PDB entry 8XCJ | electron microscopy, 2.98 A resolution | chains A and B of the 6 polymer chains in the assembly

[Chain A (and B)]
Protein: Maltoporin
Source organism: Shigella sonnei
Notes: chain B of this document is another copy of the same molecule, construct and numbering; everything in this record applies to it too
UniProtKB: A0A0I1R9L6 (A0A0I1R9L6_SHISO); residues 0-421 here correspond to UniProt positions 25-446 (UniProt number = residue number + 25)
Amino-acid sequence (422 residues; numbered 0 to 421; the number before each row is that of its first residue; numbering starts at 0):
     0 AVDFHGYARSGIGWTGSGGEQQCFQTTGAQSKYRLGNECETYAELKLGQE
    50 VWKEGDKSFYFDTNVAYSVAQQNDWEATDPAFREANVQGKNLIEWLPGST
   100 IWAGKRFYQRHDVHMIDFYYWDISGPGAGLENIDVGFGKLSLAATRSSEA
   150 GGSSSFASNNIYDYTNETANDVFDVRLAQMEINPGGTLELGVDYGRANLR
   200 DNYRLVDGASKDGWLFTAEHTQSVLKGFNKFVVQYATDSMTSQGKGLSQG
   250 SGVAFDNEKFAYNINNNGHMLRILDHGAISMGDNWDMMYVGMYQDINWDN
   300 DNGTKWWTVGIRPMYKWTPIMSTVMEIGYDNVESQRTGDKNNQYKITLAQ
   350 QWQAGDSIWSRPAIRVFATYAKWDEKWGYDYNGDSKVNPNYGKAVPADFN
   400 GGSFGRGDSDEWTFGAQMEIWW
Disulfide bonds: Cys22-Cys38
What the authors report for this chain:
  - contacts within the chain: Asp255-Ser384 (hydrogen bond)

[Chain A / chain B interface]
Pairs across the interface (79; chain A residue first):
  Val1(A) - Val1(B)  hydrophobic
  Val1(A) - Phe3(B)  hydrophobic
  Tyr41(A) - Trp74(B)
  Leu46(A) - Phe3(B)
  Gln48(A) - Trp421(B)
  Val50(A) - Pro361(B)  hydrophobic
  Val50(A) - Trp421(B)  hydrophobic
  Trp51(A) - Ile319(B)  hydrophobic
  Trp51(A) - Ala353(B)  hydrophobic
  Lys56(A) - Ile319(B)
  Phe58(A) - Trp351(B)
  Phe58(A) - Ala353(B)  hydrophobic
  Phe58(A) - Pro361(B)
  Phe58(A) - Ile363(B)  hydrophobic
  Phe60(A) - Ala7(B)  hydrophobic
  Phe60(A) - Met417(B)  hydrophobic
  Phe60(A) - Ile419(B)  hydrophobic
  Phe60(A) - Trp421(B)  hydrophobic
  Asp78(A) - Ala76(B)
  Asp78(A) - Thr77(B)
  Asp78(A) - Asp78(B)
  Pro79(A) - Glu75(B)
  Pro79(A) - Ala76(B)
  Pro79(A) - Thr77(B)  hydrogen bond (backbone-backbone)
  Pro79(A) - Pro79(B)  hydrophobic
  Ala80(A) - Trp74(B)  hydrophobic
  Ala80(A) - Glu75(B)
  Phe81(A) - Ala42(B)  hydrophobic
  Phe81(A) - Val68(B)  hydrophobic
  Phe81(A) - Asp73(B)
  Phe81(A) - Glu75(B)
  Arg82(A) - Asp73(B)  salt bridge
  Arg82(A) - Trp74(B)
  Ala84(A) - Ser9(B)
  Ala84(A) - Met417(B)
  Asn85(A) - Met417(B)
  Val86(A) - Ile363(B)  hydrophobic
  Val86(A) - Met417(B)  hydrophobic
  Gly88(A) - Ile363(B)
  Leu91(A) - Ile319(B)
  Ile100(A) - Trp351(B)  hydrophobic
  Ile100(A) - Ile363(B)
  Ala102(A) - Ile363(B)  hydrophobic
  Ala102(A) - Met417(B)
  Gly103(A) - Ser9(B)
  Lys104(A) - Ser9(B)  hydrogen bond (backbone-side chain)
  Lys104(A) - Asn72(B)  hydrogen bond (side chain-backbone)
  Lys104(A) - Asp73(B)
  Lys104(A) - Glu75(B)  salt bridge
  Phe106(A) - Asp73(B)
  Ser123(A) - Asp73(B)
  Pro125(A) - Gln70(B)
  Pro125(A) - Gln71(B)
  Pro125(A) - Asn72(B)
  Gly126(A) - Ile11(B)
  Ala127(A) - Ala415(B)  hydrophobic
  Ala143(A) - Ile11(B)
  Ala143(A) - Trp13(B)  hydrophobic
  Thr144(A) - Ile11(B)
  Arg145(A) - Ile11(B)
  Arg145(A) - Gly12(B)  hydrogen bond (side chain-backbone)
  Arg145(A) - Trp13(B)
  Arg145(A) - Gln71(B)
  Ser146(A) - Gln71(B)
  Ser146(A) - Asn72(B)
  Ser147(A) - Gln71(B)  hydrogen bond (backbone-backbone)
  Ser147(A) - Asn72(B)
  Glu166(A) - Glu19(B)
  Glu166(A) - Gln71(B)  hydrogen bond
  Ala168(A) - Glu19(B)
  Asp170(A) - Trp13(B)  hydrogen bond
  Asn197(A) - Trp13(B)
  Asn197(A) - Gly18(B)  hydrogen bond (side chain-backbone)
  Leu198(A) - Gly17(B)
  Leu198(A) - Gly18(B)  hydrogen bond (backbone-backbone)
  Arg199(A) - Gly17(B)
  Arg199(A) - Glu19(B)  salt bridge
  Arg199(A) - Gln21(B)
  Asp200(A) - Ser16(B)
Also at the interface, not in a pair above, chain A (48 interface residues in all): Gly47, Thr62, Val64, Ala65, Tyr66, Ser67, Gly124, Phe172
Also at the interface, not in a pair above, chain B (40 interface residues in all): Gly10, Thr40, Leu44, Leu46, Tyr66, Gln352, Gln416

[In short]
Chain A and chain B form an interface of 48 and 40 residues respectively; the contacts include 9 hydrogen
bonds and 3 salt bridges. Polar contacts include Arg82(A)-Asp73(B), Lys104(A)-Glu75(B) and Arg199(A)-Glu19(B).
From the paper: contacts within the chain involving Asp255(A) and Ser384(A).
Both chains are Maltoporin (Shigella sonnei). Entry 8XCJ (Open State of central tail fiber of bacteriophage
lambda upon binding to LamB (gpJ713-LamB complex)) was determined by electron microscopy (same publication as
8XCG, 8XCI and 8XCK).
